Entry 4Q9U (X-ray diffraction, 4.62 A resolution (low resolution: residue-level contacts below are approximate; hydrogen-bond / salt-bridge calls are withheld)); this record covers chains D and G of the 8 polymer chains in the assembly.

# Chain D (and G)
Name: Rab GTPase-binding effector protein 1
Organism: Homo sapiens
Notes: chain G of this document is another copy of the same molecule, construct and numbering; everything in this record applies to it too
UniProt: Q15276 (RABE1_HUMAN); residue numbers follow UniProt; this construct covers 552-642
Amino-acid sequence (92 residues; row label = number of the first residue in the row):
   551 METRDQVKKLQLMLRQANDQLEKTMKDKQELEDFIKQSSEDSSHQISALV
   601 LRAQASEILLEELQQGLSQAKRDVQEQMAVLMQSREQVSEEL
Not modelled in the structure: 551-557, 633-642 (chain G: 551, 636-642)
Sequence notes: expression tag (551)
What the authors report for this chain:
  - mutagenesis - N568A/E572A/Q579A/E582A, I608A/D623A: unchanged catalytic activity with Rab5 GDP/GTP exchange factor
  - mutagenesis - E607K, I608D: unchanged binding to Rab5 GDP/GTP exchange factor

# Interface between chain D and chain G
Pairs across the interface (12; chain D residue first):
  Lys573(D) - Ser618(G)
  Lys573(D) - Lys621(G)
  Lys573(D) - Arg622(G)
  Thr574(D) - Arg622(G)
  Lys576(D) - Ser618(G)
  Asp577(D) - Gln615(G)
  Asp577(D) - Ser618(G)
  Glu580(D) - Gln614(G)
  Leu581(D) - Gln615(G)
  Phe584(D) - Glu611(G)
  Ser588(D) - Gln604(G)
  Ser592(D) - Gln604(G)
Also at the interface, not in a pair above, chain D (12 interface residues in all): Gln570, Lys578, Gln595
Also at the interface, not in a pair above, chain G (8 interface residues in all): Val600

# In short
12 residues of chain D and 8 residues of chain G are in contact. The paper reports that
N568A/E572A/Q579A/E582A and I608A/D623A of chain D leave catalytic activity with Rab5 GDP/GTP exchange factor
unchanged; E607K and I608D of chain D leave binding to Rab5 GDP/GTP exchange factor unchanged.
Both chains are Rab GTPase-binding effector protein 1 (Homo sapiens). Entry 4Q9U (Crystal structure of the
Rab5, Rabex-5delta and Rabaptin-5C21 complex) was determined by X-ray diffraction, deposited together with
4N3X, 4N3Y and 4N3Z.
